5VIY - chains D and F of the 16 polymer chains in the assembly; structure by electron microscopy, 6.20 A resolution (low resolution: residue-level contacts below are approximate; hydrogen-bond / salt-bridge calls are withheld).

Chain D (and F):
Protein: Envelope glycoprotein gp160
Organism: Human immunodeficiency virus 1
Notes: chain F of this document is another copy of the same molecule, construct and numbering; everything in this record applies to it too
UniProtKB: Q2N0S6 (Q2N0S6_9HIV1); the construct lacks a stretch of the UniProt sequence and is renumbered around it, so the offset changes along the chain: 31-141 = UniProt 30-140; 150-185 = UniProt 141-176; 187-309 = UniProt 186-308; 312-321 = UniProt 309-318; 2 more segments
Amino-acid sequence (481 residues; each row starts with the number of its first residue; note: 12 numbers in that range are skipped by the numbering (no residue carries them; nothing is unmodelled there); a row labelled like 185A-185I holds insertion residues (185A, then the next letters in order)):
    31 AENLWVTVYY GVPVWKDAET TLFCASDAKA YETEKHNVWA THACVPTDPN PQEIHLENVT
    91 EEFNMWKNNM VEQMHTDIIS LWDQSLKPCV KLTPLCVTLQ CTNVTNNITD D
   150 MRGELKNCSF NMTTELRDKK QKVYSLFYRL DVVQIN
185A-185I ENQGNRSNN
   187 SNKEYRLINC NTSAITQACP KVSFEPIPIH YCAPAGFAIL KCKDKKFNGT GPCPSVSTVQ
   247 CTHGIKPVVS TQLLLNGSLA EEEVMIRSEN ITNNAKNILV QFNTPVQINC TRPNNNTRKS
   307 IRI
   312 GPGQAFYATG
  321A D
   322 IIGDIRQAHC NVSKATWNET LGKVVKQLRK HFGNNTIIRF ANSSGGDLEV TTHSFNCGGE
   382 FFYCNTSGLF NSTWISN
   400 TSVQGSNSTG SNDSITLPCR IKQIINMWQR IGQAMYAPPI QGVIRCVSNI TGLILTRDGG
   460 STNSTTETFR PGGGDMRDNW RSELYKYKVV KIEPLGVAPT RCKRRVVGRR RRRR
Disordered / not traced: 31-32, 150-151, 185A-185I, 400-410, 506-513
Disulfide bonds: Cys54-Cys74, Cys119-Cys205, Cys126-Cys196, Cys131-Cys157, Cys218-Cys247, Cys228-Cys239, Cys296-Cys331, Cys378-Cys445, Cys385-Cys418
Covalent attachments: N-acetylglucosamine (NAG) linked to Asn88, Asn133, Asn197, Asn234, Asn262, Asn295, Asn301, Asn332, Asn339, Asn355, Asn363, Asn386, Asn392, Asn448; glycan linked to Asn156, Asn160, Asn276
Differences from the reference sequence: conflict Asn332 (Thr330 in Q2N0S6), Cys501 (Ala498 in Q2N0S6), Arg509 (Glu506 in Q2N0S6), Arg510 (Lys507 in Q2N0S6); expression tag (512-513)
Reported in the primary citation:
  - post-translational modification sites: Asn156, Asn160

Chain D / chain F interface:
Pairs across the interface (5; chain D residue first):
  Glu164(D) with Cys196(F); Asn197(F)
  Asp167(D) with Cys126(F); Val127(F); Thr128(F)
Other interface residues (no listed pair), chain D (6 interface residues in all): Leu165, Arg166, Pro313, Gly314
Other interface residues (no listed pair), chain F (7 interface residues in all): Pro124, Thr198

Summary:
The interface between chain D and chain F involves 6 residues on one side and 7 on the other.
N-acetylglucosamine is covalently linked to Asn88(D), Asn133(D), Asn197(D), Asn234(D), Asn262(D) and Asn295(D)
and 8 more. From the paper: modification sites Asn156(D) and Asn160(D).
Chain D and chain F are both Envelope glycoprotein gp160 (Human immunodeficiency virus 1); the structure,
BG505 SOSIP.664 in complex with broadly neutralizing antibodies BG1 and 8ANC195, was determined by electron
microscopy (same publication as 5VVF and 5VJ6).
